PDB entry 2ATL | X-ray diffraction, 2.80 A resolution | chains E and A of the 3 polymer chains in the assembly

[Chain E]
Molecule: 19-nt DNA strand
Sequence (19 nucleotides; each row starts with the number of its first residue):
   901 CTAACGCTAC CATCCAACC
Disordered / not traced: 901-902

[Chain A]
Molecule: Dpo4 polymerase IV
From: Sulfolobus solfataricus
Notes: EC 2.7.7.7; fragment: Dpo4 polymerase
UniProt: Q97W02 (DPO42_SULSO); residues 2-352 here = UniProt positions 2-352
Sequence (360 residues; row label = number of the first residue in the row; numbers below 1 keep their minus sign (Gly-7 is residue -7)):
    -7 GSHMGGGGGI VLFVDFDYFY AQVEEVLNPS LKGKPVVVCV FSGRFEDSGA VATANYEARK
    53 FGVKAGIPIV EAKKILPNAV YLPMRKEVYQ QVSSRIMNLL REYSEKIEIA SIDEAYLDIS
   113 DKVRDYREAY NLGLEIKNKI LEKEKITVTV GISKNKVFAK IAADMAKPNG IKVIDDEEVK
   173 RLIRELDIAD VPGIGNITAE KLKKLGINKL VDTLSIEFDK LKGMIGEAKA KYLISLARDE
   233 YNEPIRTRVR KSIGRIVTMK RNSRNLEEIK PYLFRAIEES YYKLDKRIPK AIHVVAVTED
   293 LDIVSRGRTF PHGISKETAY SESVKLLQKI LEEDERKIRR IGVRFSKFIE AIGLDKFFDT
Disordered / not traced: -7 to 0, 342-352
Construct notes: cloning artifact (-7 to 1)
Ion coordination: Ca2+ site 1: Asp7, Glu106 (shared with 1 residue of chain D); Ca2+ site 2: Asp7, Phe8, Asp105, Lys159 (together with 2'-deoxycytidine-5'-triphosphate); Ca2+ site 3: Ala181, Ile186
Residues lining bound ligands: 2'-deoxycytidine-5'-triphosphate (DCP): Asp7, Phe8, Asp9, Tyr10, Phe11, Tyr12, Ala44, Thr45, Tyr48, Arg51, Ala57, Ile104, Asp105, Lys159
Curated features (UniProtKB/Swiss-Prot):
  - active site: Glu106
  - binding site (Mg(2+)): Asp7, Asp105
  - site: Tyr12 (Substrate discrimination)
  - mutagenesis: Asp105 to Glu106 (Loss of function), Glu342 to Thr352 (Almost complete loss of interaction with PCNA)
From the paper describing this entry:
  - binding site for the 19-nt DNA strand (chain E): Arg332

[Chain E / chain A interface]
Contacting residue pairs (36; chain E residue first):
  DA904(E) with Phe37(A), stacking on the base
  DC905(E) with Gly41(A), sugar contact; Pro60(A), base contact; Arg331(A), salt bridge to the phosphate
  DG906(E) with Val32(A), sugar contact; Ser34(A), hydrogen bond to the phosphate; Ser40(A), phosphate contact; Gly41(A), hydrogen bond to the phosphate; Ala42(A), base contact; Ala44(A), base contact; Gly58(A), base contact; Arg331(A), salt bridge to the phosphate; Arg332(A), sugar contact
  DC907(E) with Val32(A), sugar contact; Ser34(A), phosphate contact; Arg247(A), hydrogen bond to the phosphate; Ile248(A), sugar contact; Thr250(A), hydrogen bond to the phosphate; Arg332(A), phosphate contact
  DT908(E) with Lys78(A), sugar contact; Arg247(A), salt bridge to the phosphate; Ile248(A), hydrogen bond to the phosphate; Arg336(A), sugar contact
  DA909(E) with Arg242(A), hydrogen bond to the phosphate; Ser244(A), sugar contact; Ile245(A), phosphate contact; Gly246(A), hydrogen bond to the phosphate; Arg336(A), salt bridge to the phosphate
  DC910(E) with Arg242(A), salt bridge to the phosphate; Lys243(A), hydrogen bond to the phosphate; Ser244(A), hydrogen bond to the phosphate
  DC911(E) with Lys243(A), phosphate contact
  DA912(E) with Ala220(A), phosphate contact
  DT913(E) with Gly218(A), phosphate contact; Glu219(A), hydrogen bond to the phosphate; Ala220(A), hydrogen bond to the phosphate
Also at the interface, not in a pair above, chain A (30 interface residues in all): Phe33, Val43, Val62, Met76, Arg238, Val241

[Overview]
10 residues of chain E and 30 residues of chain A are in contact, with 11 hydrogen bonds, 5 salt bridges and 1
aromatic stacking contact. Among the polar pairs are DG906(E)-Ser34(A), DG906(E)-Gly41(A) and
DC907(E)-Arg247(A). Chain A binds 2'-deoxycytidine-5'-triphosphate. The paper reports a binding site for the
19-nt DNA strand (chain E) at Arg332(A).
Chain E is a 19-nt DNA strand and chain A is Dpo4 polymerase IV (Sulfolobus solfataricus); the structure,
Unmodified Insertion Ternary Complex, was determined by X-ray diffraction together with 2ASD, 2ASJ, 2ASL and
2AU0 from the same study.
